Entry 8K59 (electron microscopy, 3.50 A resolution); this record covers chains C and A of the 10 polymer chains in the assembly.

== Chain C ==
Protein: DNA-directed RNA polymerase subunit beta
From: Escherichia coli K-12
Notes: EC 2.7.7.6
Reference sequence: P0A8V2 (RPOB_ECOLI); residues 3-1342 here = UniProt positions 3-1342
Sequence (1340 residues; numbered 3 to 1342; the number before each row is that of its first residue):
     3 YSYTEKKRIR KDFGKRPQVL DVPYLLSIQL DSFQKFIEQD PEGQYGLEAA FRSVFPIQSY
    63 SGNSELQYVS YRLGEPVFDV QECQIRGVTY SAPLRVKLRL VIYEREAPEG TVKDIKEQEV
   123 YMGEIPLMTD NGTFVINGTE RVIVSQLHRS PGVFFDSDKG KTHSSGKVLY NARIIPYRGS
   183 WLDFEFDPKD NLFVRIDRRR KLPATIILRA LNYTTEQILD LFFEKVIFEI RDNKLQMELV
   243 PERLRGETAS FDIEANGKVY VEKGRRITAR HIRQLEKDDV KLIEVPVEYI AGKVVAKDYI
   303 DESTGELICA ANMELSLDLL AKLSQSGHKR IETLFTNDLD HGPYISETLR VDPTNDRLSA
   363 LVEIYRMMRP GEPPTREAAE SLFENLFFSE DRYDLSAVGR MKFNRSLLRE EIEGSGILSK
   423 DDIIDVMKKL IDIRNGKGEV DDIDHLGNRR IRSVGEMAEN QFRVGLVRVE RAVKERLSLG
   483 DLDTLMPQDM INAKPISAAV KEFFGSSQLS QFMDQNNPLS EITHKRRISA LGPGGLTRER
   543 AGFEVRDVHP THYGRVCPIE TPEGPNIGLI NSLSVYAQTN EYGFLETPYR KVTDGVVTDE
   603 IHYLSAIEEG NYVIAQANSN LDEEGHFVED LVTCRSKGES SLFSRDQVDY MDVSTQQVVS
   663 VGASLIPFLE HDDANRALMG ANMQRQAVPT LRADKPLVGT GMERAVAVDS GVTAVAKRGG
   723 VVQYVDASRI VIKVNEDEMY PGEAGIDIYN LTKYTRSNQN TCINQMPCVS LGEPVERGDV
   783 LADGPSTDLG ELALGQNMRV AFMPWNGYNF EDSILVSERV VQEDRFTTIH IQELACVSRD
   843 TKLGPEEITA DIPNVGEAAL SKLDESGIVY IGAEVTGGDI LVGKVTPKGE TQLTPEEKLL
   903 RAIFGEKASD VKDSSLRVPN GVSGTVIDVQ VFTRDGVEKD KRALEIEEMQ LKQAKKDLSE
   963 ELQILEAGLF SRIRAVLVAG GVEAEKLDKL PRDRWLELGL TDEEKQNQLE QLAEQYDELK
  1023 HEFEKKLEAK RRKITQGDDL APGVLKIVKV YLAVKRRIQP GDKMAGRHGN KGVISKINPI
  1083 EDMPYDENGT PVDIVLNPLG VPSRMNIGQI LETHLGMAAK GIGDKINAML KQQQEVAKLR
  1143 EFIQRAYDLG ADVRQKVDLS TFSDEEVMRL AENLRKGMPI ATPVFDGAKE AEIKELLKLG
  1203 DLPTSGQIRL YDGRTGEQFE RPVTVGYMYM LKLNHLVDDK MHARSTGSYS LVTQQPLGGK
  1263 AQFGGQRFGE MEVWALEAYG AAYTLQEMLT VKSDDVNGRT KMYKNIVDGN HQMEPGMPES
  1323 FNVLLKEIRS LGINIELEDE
UniProt features mapped onto this chain:
  - modified residue (N6-acetyllysine): K1022, K1200

== Chain A ==
Protein: DNA-directed RNA polymerase subunit alpha
From: Escherichia coli K-12
Notes: EC 2.7.7.6
Reference sequence: P0A7Z4 (RPOA_ECOLI); residue numbers follow UniProt; this construct covers 7-236
Sequence (231 residues; each row starts with the number of its first residue):
     6 TEFLKPRLVD IEQVSSTHAK VTLEPLERGF GHTLGNALRR ILLSSMPGCA VTEVEIDGVL
    66 HEYSTKEGVQ EDILEILLNL KGLAVRVQGK DEVILTLNKS GIGPVTAADI THDGDVEIVK
   126 PQHVICHLTD ENASISMRIK VQRGRGYVPA STRIHSEEDE RPIGRLLVDA CYSPVERIAY
   186 NVEAARVEQR TDLDKLVIEM ETNGTIDPEE AIRRAATILA EQLEAFVDLR D
Not modelled in the structure: 6
Differences from the reference sequence: expression tag (6)
UniProt features mapped onto this chain:
  - region: E162 to E165 (Required for interaction with Crp at class II promoters)

== Interface between chain C and chain A ==
Contacting residue pairs (74; chain C residue first):
  L693(C) - L79(A)  hydrophobic
  L693(C) - E80(A)
  R694(C) - L83(A)
  Y726(C) - E72(A)
  Y726(C) - G73(A)  hydrogen bond (side chain-backbone)
  Y726(C) - T134(A)
  V727(C) - Q75(A)
  V727(C) - T134(A)  hydrogen bond (backbone-side chain)
  D728(C) - K71(A)
  D728(C) - E72(A)
  D728(C) - G73(A)
  D728(C) - V74(A)
  A729(C) - T70(A)
  A729(C) - V74(A)  hydrogen bond (backbone-backbone)
  A729(C) - D77(A)
  S730(C) - T70(A)  hydrogen bond
  K755(C) - T70(A)
  K755(C) - D77(A)  salt bridge
  Y756(C) - Y68(A)
  Y756(C) - D77(A)
  Y756(C) - L79(A)
  M768(C) - D77(A)
  P769(C) - Q75(A)
  V771(C) - Q75(A)  hydrogen bond (backbone-side chain)
  L773(C) - I107(A)  hydrophobic
  L773(C) - T134(A)
  R821(C) - E181(A)  hydrogen bond (side chain-backbone)
  V823(C) - Y152(A)  hydrogen bond (backbone-side chain)
  Q824(C) - Y152(A)
  Q824(C) - C176(A)  hydrogen bond (backbone-side chain)
  Q824(C) - S178(A)
  D826(C) - K86(A)
  D826(C) - D174(A)
  I831(C) - Y68(A)  hydrophobic
  K864(C) - D164(A)  salt bridge
  I873(C) - L65(A)
  G874(C) - L65(A)
  G874(C) - H66(A)
  E876(C) - L172(A)
  T878(C) - D164(A)
  D881(C) - D164(A)
  T927(C) - H66(A)
  I929(C) - H66(A)
  I929(C) - Y68(A)  hydrophobic
  K958(C) - E72(A)  salt bridge
  A1055(C) - Y68(A)
  K1057(C) - E67(A)  salt bridge
  K1057(C) - Y68(A)
  K1057(C) - L79(A)
  R1059(C) - Y152(A)  hydrogen bond
  R1059(C) - P154(A)
  R1059(C) - S156(A)
  E1083(C) - R44(A)  hydrogen bond (backbone-side chain)
  E1083(C) - R45(A)
  E1083(C) - L48(A)
  E1083(C) - S49(A)
  D1084(C) - R45(A)  salt bridge
  Y1087(C) - R44(A)
  Y1087(C) - Y185(A)  hydrogen bond
  N1090(C) - R182(A)  hydrogen bond (backbone-side chain)
  N1090(C) - A184(A)
  N1090(C) - E204(A)
  G1091(C) - R44(A)  hydrogen bond (backbone-side chain)
  G1091(C) - R182(A)
  G1091(C) - I183(A)
  G1091(C) - A184(A)
  T1092(C) - R182(A)
  G1215(C) - N41(A)
  G1215(C) - R45(A)
  R1216(C) - N41(A)  hydrogen bond (backbone-side chain)
  R1216(C) - R45(A)
  T1217(C) - N41(A)  hydrogen bond (backbone-side chain)
  G1218(C) - N41(A)
  G1218(C) - Y185(A)
Other interface residues (no listed pair), chain C (50 interface residues in all): N766, S772, E820, Y872, A875, V1056, I1082, M1085, E1089, P1093
Other interface residues (no listed pair), chain A (41 interface residues in all): H37, E76, I159, I168, R170

== Overview ==
Chain C and chain A form an interface of 50 and 41 residues respectively; the contacts include 15 hydrogen
bonds and 5 salt bridges. Polar pairs include K755(C)-D77(A), K864(C)-D164(A) and K958(C)-E72(A).
Here chain C is DNA-directed RNA polymerase subunit beta and chain A is DNA-directed RNA polymerase subunit
alpha, both from Escherichia coli K-12. Entry 8K59 (The cryo-EM map of TIC-TIEA complex) was determined by
electron microscopy.
